Entry 1BC8 (X-ray diffraction, 1.93 A resolution); this record covers chains A and C of the 3 polymer chains in the assembly.

# Chain A
Molecule: 10-nt DNA strand
Sequence (10 nucleotides; each row starts with the number of its first residue):
     1 TACCGGAAGT

# Chain C
Molecule: Protein (sap-1 ets domain)
From: Homo sapiens
Notes: fragment: ets domain, residues 1-93
UniProtKB: P28324 (ELK4_HUMAN); residues 1-93 here = UniProt positions 1-93
Chain sequence (93 residues; row label = number of the first residue in the row):
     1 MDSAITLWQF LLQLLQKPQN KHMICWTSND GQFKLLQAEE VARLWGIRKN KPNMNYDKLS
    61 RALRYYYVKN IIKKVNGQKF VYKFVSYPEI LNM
UniProt features mapped onto this chain:
  - DNA-binding region: Ile5 to Val85 (ETS)
Bound ions: Zn2+ near Glu89 (its only coordinating residue here)

# How chain A and chain C interact
Pairs across the interface - 15 pairs, chain A then chain C:
  DA2(A) - Lys79(C)  sugar contact
  DA2(A) - Phe80(C)  phosphate contact
  DC3(A) - Tyr56(C)  hydrogen bond to the phosphate
  DC3(A) - Lys74(C)  salt bridge to the phosphate
  DC3(A) - Lys79(C)  phosphate contact
  DC3(A) - Phe80(C)  hydrogen bond to the phosphate
  DC4(A) - Arg64(C)  base contact
  DC4(A) - Tyr67(C)  hydrogen bond to the phosphate
  DC4(A) - Lys74(C)  phosphate contact
  DG5(A) - Arg61(C)  hydrogen bond to the base
  DG5(A) - Arg64(C)  hydrogen bond to the base
  DG5(A) - Tyr67(C)  phosphate contact
  DG6(A) - Arg61(C)  hydrogen bond to the base
  DA7(A) - Tyr65(C)  hydrogen bond to the base
  DA8(A) - Tyr65(C)  hydrogen bond to the base
Other interface residues (no listed pair), chain C (11 interface residues in all): Asn76, Gln78, Tyr82

# In short
7 residues of chain A and 11 residues of chain C are in contact, with 8 hydrogen bonds and 1 salt bridge.
Polar pairs include DG5(A)-Arg61(C), DG5(A)-Arg64(C) and DG6(A)-Arg61(C). Curated annotation (UniProt) lists a
DNA-binding region on chain C.
Chain A is a 10-nt DNA strand and chain C is Protein (sap-1 ets domain) (Homo sapiens); the structure,
Structures of sap-1 bound to DNA sequences from the E74 and C-fos promoters provide insights into ..., was
determined by X-ray diffraction together with 1BC7 from the same study.
